PDB entry 7JPI | X-ray diffraction, 2.28 A resolution | chains A and B

== Chain A ==
Molecule: Envelope glycoprotein
Source organism: Ebola virus - Mayinga, Zaire, 1976
Sequence (297 residues; numbered 1 to 476; 179 numbers in that range are skipped by the numbering (no residue carries them; nothing is unmodelled there); the number before each row is that of its first residue; X marks 4 residues of unknown identity (built as UNK)):
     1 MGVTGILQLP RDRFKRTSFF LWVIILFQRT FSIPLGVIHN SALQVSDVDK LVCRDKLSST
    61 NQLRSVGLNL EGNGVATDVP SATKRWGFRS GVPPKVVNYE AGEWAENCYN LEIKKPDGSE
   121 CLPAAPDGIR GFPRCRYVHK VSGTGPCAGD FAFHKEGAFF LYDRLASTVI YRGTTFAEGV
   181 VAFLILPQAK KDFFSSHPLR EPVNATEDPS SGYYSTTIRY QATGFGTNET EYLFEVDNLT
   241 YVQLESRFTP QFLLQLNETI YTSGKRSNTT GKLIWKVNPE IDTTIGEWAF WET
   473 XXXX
Disordered / not traced: 1-32, 199-211, 284-286
Cystine bridges: Cys-108/Cys-135, Cys-121/Cys-147
Covalently attached groups: N-acetylglucosamine (NAG) linked to Asn-238, Asn-257, Asn-268
Reported in the primary citation:
  - post-translational modification sites: Asn-238, Asn-257

== Chain B ==
Molecule: Envelope glycoprotein
Source organism: Ebola virus - Mayinga, Zaire, 1976
Reference sequence: Q05320 (VGP_EBOZM); residues 502-637 here = UniProt positions 502-637
Sequence (165 residues; numbered 502 to 666; the number before each row is that of its first residue):
   502 EAIVNAQPKC NPNLHYWTTQ DEGAAIGLAW IPYFGPAAEG IYIEGLMHNQ DGLICGLRQL
   562 ANETTQALQL FLRATTELRT FSILNRKAID FLLQRWGGTC HILGPDCCIE PHDLTKNITD
   622 KIDQIIHDFV DKTLPDASGY IPEAPRDGQA YVRKDGEWVL LSTFL
Disordered / not traced: 627-666
Sequence notes: engineered mutation Leu-615 (Trp in Q05320); expression tag (638-666)
Cystine bridges: Cys-511/Cys-556, Cys-601/Cys-608
Covalently attached groups: N-acetylglucosamine (NAG) linked to Asn-563
Curated features (UniProtKB/Swiss-Prot):
  - region: Gly-524 to Ala-539 (Fusion peptide)
  - site: Asp-637 (Cleavage)
  - glycosylation (N-linked (GlcNAc...) asparagine): Asn-563, Asn-618
  - mutagenesis: Cys-511 (C511G: Induces GP1 secretion. Complete loss of virus capability to enter into host cell), Gly-528 (G528R: Reduced infectivity), Leu-529 (L529A/R: Reduced infectivity), Ile-532 (I532A: Reduced infectivity; I532R: Almost complete loss of infectivity. No effect on transport of GP to the cell surface and incorporation onto virions), Phe-535 (F535A: Reduced infectivity; F535R: Almost complete loss of infectivity. No effect on transport of GP to the cell surface and incorporation onto virions), Gly-536 (G536A: Almost complete loss of infectivity. No effect on transport of GP to the cell surface and incorporation onto virions), Pro-537 (P537R: Almost complete loss of infectivity. No effect on transport of GP to the cell surface and incorporation onto virions), Cys-556 (C556S: Induces GP1 secretion. Complete loss of virus capability to enter into host cell), Asn-563 (N563D: Reduced levels of expression of GP, GP1 and GP2. 20% loss of virus capability to enter into host cell), Cys-601 (C601S: Induces GP1 secretion. Complete loss of virus capability to enter into host cell), Cys-608 (C608G: Induces GP1 secretion. Complete loss of virus capability to enter into host cell), Cys-609 (C609G: Induces GP1 secretion. Complete loss of virus capability to enter into host cell), 7 further mutagenesis entries in UniProt
Reported in the primary citation:
  - post-translational modification sites: Asn-563, Asn-618
  - mutagenesis - W615L: increased stability
  - mutagenesis - L579P: increased expression

== How chain A and chain B interact ==
Pairs across the interface (129; chain A residue first):
  Ile-33(A) / Thr-565(B)
  Ile-33(A) / Leu-569(B)  hydrophobic
  Ile-33(A) / Phe-572(B)  hydrophobic
  Ile-33(A) / Ile-584(B)  hydrophobic
  Ile-33(A) / Lys-588(B)  hydrogen bond (backbone-side chain)
  Pro-34(A) / Ala-568(B)
  Gly-36(A) / Leu-561(B)
  Ser-41(A) / Asp-552(B)
  Leu-43(A) / Ile-504(B)
  Leu-43(A) / Leu-554(B)  hydrophobic
  Leu-43(A) / Gly-557(B)
  Leu-43(A) / Leu-558(B)
  Gln-44(A) / Glu-502(B)
  Gln-44(A) / Ile-504(B)
  Val-45(A) / Glu-502(B)  hydrogen bond (backbone-backbone)
  Val-45(A) / Ile-504(B)  hydrophobic
  Val-45(A) / Leu-561(B)  hydrophobic
  Asp-47(A) / Lys-588(B)  salt bridge
  Val-48(A) / Lys-588(B)
  Val-48(A) / Asp-591(B)
  Val-48(A) / Phe-592(B)  hydrophobic
  Val-48(A) / Gln-595(B)
  Asp-49(A) / Gln-595(B)  hydrogen bond (backbone-side chain)
  Lys-50(A) / Glu-502(B)
  Leu-51(A) / Phe-592(B)  hydrophobic
  Leu-51(A) / Arg-596(B)
  Val-52(A) / Arg-596(B)  hydrogen bond (backbone-side chain)
  Cys-53(A) / Arg-596(B)  hydrogen bond (backbone-side chain)
  Cys-53(A) / Cys-608(B)
  Cys-53(A) / Cys-609(B)  disulfide
  Asp-55(A) / Phe-592(B)
  Asp-55(A) / Arg-596(B)  hydrogen bond (backbone-side chain)
  Leu-57(A) / Phe-592(B)  hydrophobic
  Leu-63(A) / Leu-585(B)
  Leu-63(A) / Ala-589(B)  hydrophobic
  Arg-64(A) / Leu-585(B)
  Ser-65(A) / Leu-585(B)
  Leu-68(A) / Leu-515(B)  hydrophobic
  Leu-68(A) / Leu-558(B)  hydrophobic
  Leu-68(A) / Ala-562(B)  hydrophobic
  Gly-72(A) / Lys-510(B)
  Gly-72(A) / Cys-511(B)
  Gly-72(A) / Asn-512(B)  hydrogen bond (backbone-backbone)
  Gly-72(A) / Arg-559(B)
  Asn-73(A) / Gln-508(B)
  Asn-73(A) / Pro-509(B)
  Asn-73(A) / Lys-510(B)  hydrogen bond (backbone-backbone)
  Asn-73(A) / Arg-559(B)
  Lys-95(A) / Leu-573(B)  hydrogen bond (side chain-backbone)
  Lys-95(A) / Arg-574(B)
  Lys-95(A) / Thr-576(B)  hydrogen bond (side chain-backbone)
  Lys-95(A) / Glu-578(B)
  Val-96(A) / Leu-579(B)  hydrogen bond (backbone-backbone)
  Val-96(A) / Arg-580(B)
  Val-96(A) / Thr-581(B)  hydrogen bond (backbone-backbone)
  Val-97(A) / Thr-581(B)
  Val-97(A) / Ile-584(B)  hydrophobic
  Asn-98(A) / Thr-581(B)  hydrogen bond (backbone-backbone)
  Asn-98(A) / Phe-582(B)
  Tyr-99(A) / Trp-518(B)
  Glu-100(A) / Thr-519(B)  hydrogen bond (backbone-side chain)
  Glu-100(A) / Leu-585(B)
  Ala-101(A) / Trp-518(B)
  Ala-101(A) / Thr-519(B)
  Gly-102(A) / Tyr-517(B)
  Gly-102(A) / Trp-518(B)  hydrogen bond (backbone-backbone)
  Glu-103(A) / Asn-512(B)
  Glu-103(A) / Leu-515(B)
  Glu-103(A) / His-516(B)
  Glu-103(A) / Trp-518(B)  hydrogen bond (backbone-side chain)
  Glu-103(A) / Arg-559(B)  salt bridge
  Trp-104(A) / His-516(B)  hydrogen bond (backbone-backbone)
  Trp-104(A) / Tyr-517(B)  hydrogen bond (side chain-backbone)
  Trp-104(A) / Trp-518(B)
  Trp-104(A) / Glu-545(B)
  Pro-126(A) / Arg-580(B)
  Asp-127(A) / Arg-580(B)  hydrogen bond (backbone-side chain)
  Phe-132(A) / Trp-518(B)
  Pro-133(A) / Trp-518(B)
  Pro-133(A) / Tyr-543(B)
  Arg-134(A) / Trp-518(B)
  Arg-134(A) / Tyr-543(B)
  Gly-157(A) / Thr-566(B)
  Gly-157(A) / Gln-570(B)  hydrogen bond (backbone-side chain)
  Ala-158(A) / Gln-570(B)
  Phe-159(A) / Thr-566(B)
  Phe-159(A) / Leu-569(B)  hydrophobic
  Phe-159(A) / Gln-570(B)
  Phe-159(A) / Leu-573(B)  hydrophobic
  Asp-163(A) / Tyr-543(B)  hydrogen bond
  Arg-164(A) / Trp-518(B)
  Arg-164(A) / Thr-520(B)
  Arg-164(A) / Ile-542(B)
  Leu-165(A) / Phe-582(B)  hydrophobic
  Thr-168(A) / Gln-570(B)
  Val-180(A) / Ala-562(B)
  Val-180(A) / Asn-563(B)
  Val-180(A) / Thr-566(B)
  Val-181(A) / Ala-562(B)
  Val-181(A) / Thr-565(B)
  Ala-182(A) / Leu-558(B)  hydrophobic
  Ala-182(A) / Leu-561(B)  hydrophobic
  Ala-182(A) / Ala-562(B)  hydrophobic
  Phe-183(A) / Thr-565(B)
  Phe-183(A) / Ile-584(B)  hydrophobic
  Phe-183(A) / Leu-585(B)  hydrophobic
  Leu-184(A) / Leu-558(B)  hydrophobic
  Leu-184(A) / Leu-561(B)  hydrophobic
  Lys-190(A) / Asp-552(B)  salt bridge
  Phe-193(A) / Met-548(B)  hydrophobic
  Phe-193(A) / Leu-554(B)  hydrophobic
  Phe-194(A) / Leu-515(B)  hydrophobic
  Phe-194(A) / Tyr-517(B)
  Phe-194(A) / Thr-519(B)
  Phe-194(A) / Met-548(B)  hydrophobic
  Phe-194(A) / Leu-558(B)  hydrophobic
  Ser-195(A) / Tyr-517(B)  hydrogen bond (backbone-side chain)
  Ser-195(A) / Thr-519(B)
  Ser-195(A) / Ile-544(B)
  Ser-196(A) / Gln-521(B)
  Ser-196(A) / Ile-544(B)
  His-197(A) / Tyr-517(B)  hydrogen bond
  Glu-287(A) / Lys-510(B)  hydrogen bond (backbone-side chain)
  Trp-288(A) / Lys-510(B)
  Ala-289(A) / Lys-510(B)
  Trp-291(A) / Cys-511(B)
  Trp-291(A) / Asn-512(B)
  Trp-291(A) / Pro-513(B)
  Glu-292(A) / Lys-510(B)  salt bridge
Also at the interface, not in a pair above, chain A (72 interface residues in all): Ile-38, Ala-42, Thr-60, Val-66, Asn-69, Gly-74, Gly-128, Ile-129, Arg-130, Tyr-162, Asp-192, Phe-290
Also at the interface, not in a pair above, chain B (59 interface residues in all): Ala-503, Asn-514, Ala-539, Glu-540, Glu-564, Asn-586, Pro-606
Cross-chain cystine bridges: Cys-53(A)/Cys-609(B)

== Overview ==
72 residues of chain A and 59 residues of chain B are in contact, with 1 disulfide bond, 24 hydrogen bonds and
4 salt bridges. Polar pairs include Asp-47(A)/Lys-588(B), Glu-103(A)/Arg-559(B) and Lys-190(A)/Asp-552(B). The
paper reports that W615L of chain B increases stability; modification sites Asn-238(A), Asn-257(A) and
Asn-563(B) among others.
Here chain A is Envelope glycoprotein and chain B is Envelope glycoprotein, both from Ebola virus - Mayinga,
Zaire, 1976. Entry 7JPI (Crystal structure of EBOV glycoprotein with modified HR2 stalk at 2.3A resolution)
was determined by X-ray diffraction, deposited together with 7JPH.
